8IO9 - chains A and C of the 12 polymer chains in the assembly; structure by electron microscopy, 2.36 A resolution.

[Chain A (and C)]
Name: Probable phosphoketolase
Organism: Synechococcus elongatus (strain ATCC 33912 / PCC 7942 / FACHB-805)
Notes: chain C of this document is another copy of the same molecule, construct and numbering; everything in this record applies to it too
UniProtKB: A0A8T9U4A0 (A0A8T9U4A0_SYNEL); residue numbers follow UniProt; this construct covers 1-796
Amino-acid sequence (796 residues; numbered 1 to 796; the number before each row is that of its first residue):
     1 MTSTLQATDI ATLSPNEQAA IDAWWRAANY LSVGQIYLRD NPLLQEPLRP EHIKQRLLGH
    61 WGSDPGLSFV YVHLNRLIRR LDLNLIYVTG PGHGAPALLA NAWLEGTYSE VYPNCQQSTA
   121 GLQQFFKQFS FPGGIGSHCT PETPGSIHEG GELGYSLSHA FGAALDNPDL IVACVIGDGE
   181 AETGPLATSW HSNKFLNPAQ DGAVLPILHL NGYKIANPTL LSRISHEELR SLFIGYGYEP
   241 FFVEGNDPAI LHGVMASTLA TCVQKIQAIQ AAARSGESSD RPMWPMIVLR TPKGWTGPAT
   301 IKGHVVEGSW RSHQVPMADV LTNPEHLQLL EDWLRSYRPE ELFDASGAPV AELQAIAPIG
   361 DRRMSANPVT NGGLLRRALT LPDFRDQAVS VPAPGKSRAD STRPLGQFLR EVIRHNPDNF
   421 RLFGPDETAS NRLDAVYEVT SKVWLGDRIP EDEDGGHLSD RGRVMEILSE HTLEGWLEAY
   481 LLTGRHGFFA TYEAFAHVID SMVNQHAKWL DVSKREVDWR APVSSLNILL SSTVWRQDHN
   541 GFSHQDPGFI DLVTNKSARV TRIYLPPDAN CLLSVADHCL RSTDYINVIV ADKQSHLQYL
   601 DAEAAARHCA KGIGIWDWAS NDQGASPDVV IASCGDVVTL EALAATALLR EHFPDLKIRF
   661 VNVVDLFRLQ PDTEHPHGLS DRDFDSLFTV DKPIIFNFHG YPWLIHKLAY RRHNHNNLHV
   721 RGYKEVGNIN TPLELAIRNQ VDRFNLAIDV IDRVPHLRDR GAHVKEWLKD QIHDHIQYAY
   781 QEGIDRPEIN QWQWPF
Not modelled in the structure: 1-8
Ion coordination: Mg2+: D178, N211, Y213 (together with thiamine diphosphate)
Small-molecule neighbours:
  - AMP-PNP (ANP; phosphoaminophosphonic acid-adenylate ester), molecule 1: P702, W703, H706, H715, L718, H719, V720, R721, R753
  - AMP-PNP (ANP), molecule 2: H706, K707, Y710, R711, H715
  - thiamine diphosphate (TPP), molecule 1: S63, P91, H93, G151, E152, L153, G177, D178, G179, E180, T183, H209, N211, Y213, K214, I215, T219, K293, H313
  - thiamine diphosphate (TPP), molecule 2: P425, D426, E427, L468, E470, F495, N540
Reported in the primary citation:
  - binding site for AMP-PNP: H706, Y710, R711, H719, R721, R753

[Interface between chain A and chain C]
Contacting residue pairs (24):
  D752(A) - R682(C)
  R753(A) - R682(C)
  D759(A) - A625(C)
  D759(A) - S626(C)
  D759(A) - R659(C)  hydrogen bond (backbone-side chain)
  R760(A) - G624(C)
  R760(A) - A625(C)
  A762(A) - R659(C)
  A762(A) - S686(C)
  H763(A) - I615(C)
  H763(A) - S620(C)
  H763(A) - D622(C)  salt bridge
  H763(A) - Q623(C)
  K765(A) - D683(C)  salt bridge
  K765(A) - S686(C)  hydrogen bond
  E766(A) - K611(C)  salt bridge
  E766(A) - I615(C)
  E766(A) - L687(C)
  K769(A) - K611(C)
  K769(A) - D683(C)  salt bridge
  D770(A) - R607(C)
  D770(A) - K611(C)  salt bridge
  H773(A) - A610(C)
  D774(A) - R607(C)  salt bridge
Also at the interface, not in a pair above, chain C (19 interface residues in all): A606, G614, D617, P627

[Overview]
12 residues of chain A face 19 of chain C across their interface, with 2 hydrogen bonds and 6 salt bridges.
Polar contacts include H763(A)-D622(C), K765(A)-D683(C) and E766(A)-K611(C). Bound to chain A: AMP-PNP and
thiamine diphosphate. D178(A), N211(A) and Y213(A) coordinate Mg2+. From the paper: a binding site for AMP-PNP
at H706(A), Y710(A) and R711(A) among others.
Both chains are Probable phosphoketolase (Synechococcus elongatus (strain ATCC 33912 / PCC 7942 / FACHB-805)).
Entry 8IO9 (Cryo-EM structure of cyanobacteria phosphoketolase complexed with AMPPNP in dodecameric assembly)
was determined by electron microscopy, deposited together with 8IO6, 8IO7, 8IO8, 8IOA and 8IOE.
